Entry 7S1L (X-ray diffraction, 1.62 A resolution); this record covers chain A.

== Chain A ==
Molecule: Thiol:disulfide interchange protein DsbA
Source organism: Escherichia coli (strain K12)
UniProtKB: P0AEG4 (DSBA_ECOLI); residues 1-189 here correspond to UniProt positions 20-208 (UniProt number = residue number + 19)
Amino-acid sequence (189 residues; each row starts with the number of its first residue):
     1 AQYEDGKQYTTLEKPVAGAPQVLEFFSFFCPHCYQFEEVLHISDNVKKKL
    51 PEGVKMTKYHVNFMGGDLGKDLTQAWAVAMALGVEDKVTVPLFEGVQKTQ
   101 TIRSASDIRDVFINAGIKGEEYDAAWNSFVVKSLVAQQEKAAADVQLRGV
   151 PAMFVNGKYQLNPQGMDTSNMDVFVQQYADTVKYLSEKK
Disordered / not traced: 189
Cystine bridges: Cys30-Cys33
Residues lining bound ligands: MIPS-0001896 (62J; methyl cis-4-({[3-(thiophen-3-yl)benzyl]amino}methyl)cyclohexanecarboxylate): His32, Gln35, Phe36, Val39, Leu40, Pro151, Pro163, Gln164, Thr168, Ser169, Asn170, Met171, Phe174

== Summary ==
Bound to chain A: MIPS-0001896.
Chain A is Thiol:disulfide interchange protein DsbA (Escherichia coli (strain K12)); the structure, Crystal
structure of E.coli DsbA in complex with compound MIPS-0001896 (compound 72), was determined by X-ray
diffraction together with 7S1F from the same study.
